Entry 6NRR (X-ray diffraction, 2.50 A resolution); this record covers chains A and B.

== Chain A ==
Name: Defective proboscis extension response 11, isoform B
Organism: Drosophila melanogaster
Reference sequence: Q8MRE6 (Q8MRE6_DROME); numbering as in UniProt (aligned over 114-219)
Amino-acid sequence (114 residues; row label = number of the first residue in the row):
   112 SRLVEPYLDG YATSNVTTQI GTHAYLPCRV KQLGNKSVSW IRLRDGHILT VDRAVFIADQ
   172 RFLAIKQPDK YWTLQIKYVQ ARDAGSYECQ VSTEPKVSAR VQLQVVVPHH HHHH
Unresolved in the structure: 112-122, 218-225
Sequence notes: expression tag (112-113, 220-225)
Disulfides: C139-C200
From the paper describing this entry:
  - specificity-determining residues: L154, G157
  - mutagenesis - A165Y, A165Y/F167Y/K207V: increased binding to DIP-alpha
  - specificity-determining residues: K207 (proposed by the authors, not directly observed)

== Chain B ==
Name: Dpr-interacting protein gamma
Organism: Drosophila melanogaster
Reference sequence: Q9VAR6 (Q9VAR6_DROME); numbering as in UniProt (aligned over 35-238)
Amino-acid sequence (213 residues; each row starts with the number of its first residue):
    33 SRLDPDPEFI GFINNVTYPA GREAILACSV RNLGKNKVGW LRASDQTVLA LQGRVVTHNA
    93 RISVMHQDMH TWKLKISKLR ESDRGCYMCQ INTSPMKKQV GCIDVQVPPD IINEESSADL
   153 AVQEGEDATL TCKATGNPQP RVTWRREDGE MILIRKPGSR ELMKVESYNG SSLRLLRLER
   213 RQMGAYLCIA SNDVPPAVSK RVSLSVHHHH HHH
Unresolved in the structure: 33-36, 189-193, 241-245
Sequence notes: expression tag (33-34, 239-245)
Disulfides: C60-C121, C118-C134, C164-C220
Covalent attachments: glycan linked to N47

== Chain A / chain B interface ==
Contacting residue pairs (31; chain A residue first):
  N146(A) with H90(B)
  K147(A) with H90(B)
  I152(A) with Q78(B); V80(B), hydrophobic
  L154(A) with Q78(B)
  D156(A) with M128(B)
  G157(A) with L73(B); Q122(B), hydrogen bond (backbone-side chain)
  H158(A) with Q122(B); M128(B)
  I159(A) with W72(B); Q122(B), hydrogen bond (backbone-side chain)
  V162(A) with L83(B), hydrophobic; V88(B), hydrophobic
  F167(A) with K69(B); G71(B); L83(B), hydrophobic; Q122(B); N124(B), hydrogen bond (backbone-side chain)
  A169(A) with N124(B)
  Q201(A) with Q78(B), hydrogen bond (side chain-backbone); T79(B); V80(B), hydrogen bond (side chain-backbone)
  S203(A) with V88(B), hydrogen bond (side chain-backbone); T89(B); H90(B), hydrogen bond (backbone-backbone)
  E205(A) with R74(B), salt bridge; N91(B), hydrogen bond
  K207(A) with D77(B), hydrogen bond (side chain-backbone); Q78(B), hydrogen bond (side chain-backbone); T79(B)
Also at the interface, not in a pair above, chain A (19 interface residues in all): S148, S150, E199, T204
Also at the interface, not in a pair above, chain B (20 interface residues in all): V70, I123, S126
Interface features reported in the paper:
  - specific contacts: L154(A)-Q78(B) (hydrophobic contact)

== Overview ==
Chain A and chain B form an interface of 19 and 20 residues respectively, with 10 hydrogen bonds and 1 salt
bridge. Polar contacts include E205(A)-R74(B), G157(A)-Q122(B) and I159(A)-Q122(B). The authors report a
hydrophobic contact between L154(A) and Q78(B). From the paper: A165Y and A165Y/F167Y/K207V of chain A
increase binding to DIP-alpha; specificity determinants L154(A), G157(A) and K207(A).
Chain A is Defective proboscis extension response 11, isoform B and chain B is Dpr-interacting protein gamma,
both from Drosophila melanogaster; the structure, Crystal structure of Dpr11 IG1 bound to DIP-gamma IG+IG2,
was determined by X-ray diffraction together with 6NRQ, 6NRW, 6NRX and 6NS1 from the same study.
